8ENQ - chains B and C of the 7 polymer chains in the assembly; structure by electron microscopy, 3.60 A resolution.

== Chain B (and C) ==
Molecule: Major curlin subunit
From: Escherichia coli
Notes: chain C of this document is another copy of the same molecule, construct and numbering; everything in this record applies to it too
UniProtKB: P28307 (CSGA_ECOLI); residues 21-151 here = UniProt positions 21-151
Sequence (138 residues; row label = number of the first residue in the row):
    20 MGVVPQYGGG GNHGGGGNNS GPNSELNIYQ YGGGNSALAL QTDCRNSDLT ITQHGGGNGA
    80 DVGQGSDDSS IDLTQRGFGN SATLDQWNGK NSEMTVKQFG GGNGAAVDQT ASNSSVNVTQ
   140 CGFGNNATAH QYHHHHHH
Unresolved in the structure: 20-40, 152-157
Differences from the reference sequence: initiating methionine (20); conflict C63 (Ala in P28307), C140 (Val in P28307); expression tag (152-157)

== Chain B / chain C interface ==
Residue-residue contacts - 39 pairs, chain B then chain C:
  P41(B) - P41(C)  hydrophobic
  N42(B) - T61(C)  hydrogen bond
  N42(B) - D62(C)  hydrogen bond (side chain-backbone)
  S43(B) - Q60(C)
  E44(B) - A58(C)
  E44(B) - L59(C)
  L45(B) - L45(C)
  L45(B) - I47(C)  hydrophobic
  L45(B) - A58(C)
  N46(B) - L57(C)
  N46(B) - A58(C)  hydrogen bond (side chain-backbone)
  I47(B) - I47(C)  hydrophobic
  I47(B) - Q49(C)
  I47(B) - A56(C)
  Y48(B) - L57(C)
  Q49(B) - Q49(C)
  Q49(B) - N54(C)
  G51(B) - G52(C)
  G51(B) - G53(C)  hydrogen bond (backbone-backbone)
  G52(B) - G52(C)
  G52(B) - G53(C)
  G53(B) - G51(C)  hydrogen bond (backbone-backbone)
  G53(B) - G52(C)
  N54(B) - Q49(C)
  N54(B) - G51(C)  hydrogen bond (backbone-backbone)
  S55(B) - Q49(C)  hydrogen bond (side chain-backbone)
  A56(B) - I47(C)
  A56(B) - Y48(C)
  A56(B) - Q49(C)
  L57(B) - Y48(C)  hydrophobic
  A58(B) - N46(C)
  A58(B) - I47(C)
  L59(B) - N46(C)
  Q60(B) - S43(C)
  Q60(B) - E44(C)
  D62(B) - N42(C)
  R64(B) - P41(C)  hydrogen bond (side chain-backbone)
  R64(B) - N42(C)
  R64(B) - S43(C)
Also at the interface, not in a pair above, chain B (22 interface residues in all): T61
Also at the interface, not in a pair above, chain C (22 interface residues in all): Y50, S55

== Overview ==
The chain B/chain C interface involves 22 residues from each chain; the contacts include 8 hydrogen bonds.
Polar pairs include N42(B)-T61(C), N42(B)-D62(C) and N46(B)-A58(C).
Both chains are Major curlin subunit (Escherichia coli). Entry 8ENQ (E. coli CsgA fibril (218-pixel box size))
was determined by electron microscopy (same publication as 8ENR).
